5WKP - chains B and E of the 8 polymer chains in the assembly; structure by X-ray diffraction, 3.15 A resolution.

Chain B:
Protein: LYR motif-containing protein 4
From: Homo sapiens
UniProt: Q9HD34 (LYRM4_HUMAN); residue numbers follow UniProt; this construct covers 1-91
Amino-acid sequence (91 residues; row label = number of the first residue in the row):
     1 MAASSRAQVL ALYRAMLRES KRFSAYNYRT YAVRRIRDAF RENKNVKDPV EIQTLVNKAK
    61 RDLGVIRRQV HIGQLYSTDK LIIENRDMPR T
Unresolved in the structure: 1-4, 86-91
Construct notes: variant Ala11 (Ser in Q9HD34)
Ligand contacts: S-dodecanoyl-4'-phosphopantetheine (8Q1; S-[2-({N-[(2R)-2-hydroxy-3,3-dimethyl-4-(phosphonooxy)butanoyl]-beta-alanyl}amino)ethyl] dodecanethioate): Arg6, Val9, Leu10, Met16, Phe23, Arg35, Ile36, Ala39, Phe40, Asn43, Lys44, Val46, Ile52, Leu55, Val56, Ala59, Asp62, Ile66
What the authors report for this chain:
  - contacts within the chain: Leu12-Phe40 (hydrophobic contact), Leu12-Met16 (hydrophobic contact), Leu12-Val56 (hydrophobic contact), Leu12-Ala59 (hydrophobic contact), Leu12-Lys60 (hydrophobic contact), Leu12-Leu63 (hydrophobic contact)
  - disease-associated variants - R68L (citing earlier work)
  - self-association interface (contacts with another copy of this molecule): Ile72, Leu75
  - binding site for S-dodecanoyl-4'-phosphopantetheine: Val9, Ile36, Ile52, Ala59
  - mutagenesis - I72R/L75R, I72R/Y76R: abolished binding to Nfs1
  - mutagenesis - I72R/Y76R: decreased stability
  - mutagenesis - Y31W/R35A/V65D: decreased binding to Nfs1
  - mutagenesis - V9Q/I52Q, I36D/A59N: decreased binding to Acp1

Chain E:
Protein: Cysteine desulfurase, mitochondrial
From: Homo sapiens
Notes: EC 2.8.1.7
UniProt: Q9Y697 (NFS1_HUMAN); residues 56-457 here = UniProt positions 56-457
Amino-acid sequence (406 residues; each row starts with the number of its first residue):
    52 MGSSLRPLYM DVQATTPLDP RVLDAMLPYL INYYGNPHSR THAYGWESEA AMERARQQVA
   112 SLIGADPREI IFTSGATESN NIAIKGVARF YRSRKKHLIT TQTEHKCVLD SCRSLEAEGF
   172 QVTYLPVQKS GIIDLKELEA AIQPDTSLVS VMTVNNEIGV KQPIAEIGRI CSSRKVYFHT
   232 DAAQAVGKIP LDVNDMKIDL MSISGHKIYG PKGVGAIYIR RRPRVRVEAL QSGGGQERGM
   292 RSGTVPTPLV VGLGAACEVA QQEMEYDHKR ISKLSERLIQ NIMKSLPDVV MNGDPKHHYP
   352 GCINLSFAYV EGESLLMALK DVALSSGSAC TSASLEPSYV LRAIGTDEDL AHSSIRFGIG
   412 RFTTEEEVDY TVEKCIQHVK RLREMSPLWE MVQDGIDLKS IKWTQH
Unresolved in the structure: 52-53, 380-384, 457
Construct notes: initiating methionine (52); expression tag (53-55)
UniProt features mapped onto this chain:
  - active site: Cys381 (Cysteine persulfide intermediate)
  - binding site (pyridoxal 5'-phosphate): Ala127, Thr128, Gln235, Ser255, His257, Thr295
  - binding site ([2Fe-2S] cluster): Cys381
  - binding site (Zn(2+)): Cys381
  - modified residue: Lys258 (N6-(pyridoxal phosphate)lysine), Cys381 (Cysteine persulfide)
Glycans and other covalent adducts: pyridoxal phosphate (PLP) linked to Lys258
Ligand contacts: pyridoxal phosphate (PLP): Ser125, Gly126, Ala127, Thr128, Asn131, His156, Cys158, Met203, Asn207, Asp232, Ala234, Gln235, Ser255, His257
What the authors report for this chain:
  - binding site for pyridoxal phosphate: Lys258
  - disease-associated variants - R72Q (citing earlier work)
  - catalytic residues: Cys381 (citing earlier work)

How chain B and chain E interact:
Contacting residue pairs (11):
  Asn27(B) - Tyr85(E)
  Tyr28(B) - Ile82(E)
  Ile72(B) - Ile82(E)  hydrophobic
  Tyr76(B) - Asp75(E)  hydrogen bond
  Tyr76(B) - Leu78(E)  hydrophobic
  Tyr76(B) - Pro79(E)  hydrophobic
  Tyr76(B) - Ile82(E)  hydrophobic
  Tyr76(B) - Asn83(E)  hydrogen bond (backbone-side chain)
  Thr78(B) - Asn83(E)
  Thr78(B) - Tyr84(E)  hydrogen bond
  Leu81(B) - Tyr95(E)
Interface residues without a listed pair, chain B (7 interface residues in all): Ser77
Interface features reported in the paper:
  - interface residues, chain B: Tyr76(B), Thr78(B)

Overview:
The interface between chain B and chain E involves 7 residues on one side and 8 on the other; the contacts
include 3 hydrogen bonds. Among the polar pairs are Tyr76(B)-Asp75(E), Tyr76(B)-Asn83(E) and
Thr78(B)-Tyr84(E). The paper reports the catalytic residue Cys381(E); I72R/L75R and I72R/Y76R of chain B
abolish binding to Nfs1; 5 substitutions were tested in all.
Here chain B is LYR motif-containing protein 4 and chain E is Cysteine desulfurase, mitochondrial, both from
Homo sapiens. Entry 5WKP (Crystal Structure of the Human mitochondrial Cysteine Desulfurase in complex with
ISD11 and Iron-Sulfur Cluster Scaffold ...) was determined by X-ray diffraction, deposited together with 5WLW
and 5WGB.
